6Q6K - chains A and B; structure by X-ray diffraction, 1.92 A resolution.

# Chain A (and B)
Protein: Glucosylceramidase
From: Homo sapiens
Notes: EC 3.2.1.45; chain B of this document is another copy of the same molecule, construct and numbering; everything in this record applies to it too
Reference sequence: P04062 (GLCM_HUMAN); residues 1-497 here correspond to UniProt positions 40-536 (UniProt number = residue number + 39)
Amino-acid sequence (497 residues; each row starts with the number of its first residue):
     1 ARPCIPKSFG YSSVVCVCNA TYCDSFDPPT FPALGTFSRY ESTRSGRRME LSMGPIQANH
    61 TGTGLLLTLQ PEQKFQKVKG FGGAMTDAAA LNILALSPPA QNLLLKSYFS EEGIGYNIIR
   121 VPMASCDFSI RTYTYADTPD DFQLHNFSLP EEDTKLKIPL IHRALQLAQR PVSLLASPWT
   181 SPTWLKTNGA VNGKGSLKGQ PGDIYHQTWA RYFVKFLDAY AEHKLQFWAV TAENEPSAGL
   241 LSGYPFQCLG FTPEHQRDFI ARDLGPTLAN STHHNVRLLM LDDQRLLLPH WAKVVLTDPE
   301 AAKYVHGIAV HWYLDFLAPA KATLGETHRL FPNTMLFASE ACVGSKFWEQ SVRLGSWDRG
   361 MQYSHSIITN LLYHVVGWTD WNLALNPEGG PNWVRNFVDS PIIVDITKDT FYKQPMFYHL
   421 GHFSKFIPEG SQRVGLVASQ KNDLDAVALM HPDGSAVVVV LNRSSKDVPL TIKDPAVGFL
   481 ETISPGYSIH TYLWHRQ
Unresolved in the structure: 344 (chain B: 29-31, 346-348)
Construct notes: conflict H495 (Arg534 in P04062)
UniProt features mapped onto this chain:
  - active site: E235 (Proton donor), E340 (Nucleophile)
  - glycosylation (N-linked (GlcNAc...) asparagine): N19, N59, N146, N270, N462
Disulfides: C4-C16, C18-C23
Glycans and other covalent adducts: N-acetylglucosamine (NAG) linked to N19; compound HKW linked to E340
Small-molecule neighbours: HKW (6-[3,3-dimethyl-2-[(1E,3E,5E)-5-(1,3,3-trimethylindol-2-ylidene)penta-1,3-dienyl]indol-1-ium-1-yl]-N-[[1-[[(1S,2R,3R,4S,6S)-2,3,4,6-tetrakis(oxidanyl)cyclohexyl]methyl]-1,2,3-triazol-4-yl]methyl]hexanamide): D127, F128, W179, N234, E235, L241, S242, G243, Y244, P245, F246, H311, Y313, C342, W381, F397, V398
From the paper describing this entry:
  - binding site for HKW: F246, Y313

# Chain A / chain B interface
Contacting residue pairs - 12 pairs, chain A then chain B:
  S242(A) - D358(B)
  L286(A) - L317(B)
  F316(A) - L286(B)
  L317(A) - L286(B)
  L317(A) - F316(B)  hydrophobic
  L317(A) - A318(B)
  L317(A) - P319(B)
  F347(A) - P245(B)  hydrophobic
  F347(A) - N396(B)
  W348(A) - S242(B)
  W348(A) - G243(B)  hydrogen bond (side chain-backbone)
  W348(A) - P245(B)
Other interface residues (no listed pair), chain A (7 interface residues in all): L314
Other interface residues (no listed pair), chain B (14 interface residues in all): L241, Y244, F246, W312

# Overview
Chain A and chain B form an interface of 7 and 14 residues respectively, with 1 hydrogen bond. Its one
hydrogen-bonded contact is W348(A)-G243(B). Covalently linked compound HKW: at E340(A). N-acetylglucosamine is
covalently linked to N19(A). From the paper: a binding site for HKW at F246(A) and Y313(A).
Both chains are Glucosylceramidase (Homo sapiens). Entry 6Q6K (Crystal structure of recombinant human
beta-glucocerebrosidase in complex with cyclophellitol activity based probe with Cy5 tag ...) was determined
by X-ray diffraction, deposited together with 6Q6L and 6Q6N.
